Entry 3HQF (X-ray diffraction, 2.51 A resolution); this record covers chains A and B of the 3 polymer chains in the assembly.

Chain A:
Name: Restriction endonuclease
Source organism: Escherichia coli
Notes: EC 3.1.21.4; fragment: N-terminal effector-binding domain
UniProt: O69414 (O69414_ECOLX); residues 4-172 here correspond to UniProt positions 2-170 (UniProt number = residue number - 2)
Chain sequence (181 residues; each row starts with the number of its first residue; numbers below 1 keep their minus sign (Met-8 is residue -8)):
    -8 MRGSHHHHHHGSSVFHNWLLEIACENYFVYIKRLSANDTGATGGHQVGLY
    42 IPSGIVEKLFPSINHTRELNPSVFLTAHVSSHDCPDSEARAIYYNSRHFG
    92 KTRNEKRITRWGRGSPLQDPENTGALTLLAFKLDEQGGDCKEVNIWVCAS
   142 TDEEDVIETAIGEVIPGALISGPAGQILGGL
Unresolved in the structure: -8 to -1
Construct notes: expression tag (-8 to 3)
What the authors report for this chain:
  - binding site for the 9-nt DNA strand (chain B): His36, Arg81, Tyr85, Lys92, Thr93, Arg94, Arg98, Thr100
  - binding site for the 9-nt DNA strand: Asn28, His36, Glu96
  - conformationally variable residues (loop rearrangement): Gly31 to Val38, Asn86 to Asn95
  - specificity-determining residues: Tyr85

Chain B:
Molecule: 9-nt DNA strand
Sequence (9 nucleotides; numbered -4 to 4; the number before each row is that of its first residue; numbers below 1 keep their minus sign (DG-4 is residue -4)):
    -4 GCCCTGGCG

How chain A and chain B interact:
Residue-residue contacts (24; chain A residue first):
  His36(A) - DC-3(B)  base contact
  His36(A) - DC-2(B)  hydrogen bond to the base
  His36(A) - DC-1(B)  base contact
  Val38(A) - DC-3(B)  base contact
  Asn61(A) - DC-1(B)  sugar contact
  Asn61(A) - DT0(B)  hydrogen bond to the phosphate
  Arg81(A) - DC-2(B)  salt bridge to the phosphate
  Arg81(A) - DC-1(B)  salt bridge to the phosphate
  Tyr85(A) - DC-1(B)  hydrogen bond to the phosphate
  Tyr85(A) - DT0(B)  base contact
  Ser87(A) - DT0(B)  phosphate contact
  Lys92(A) - DT0(B)  salt bridge to the phosphate
  Lys92(A) - DG1(B)  phosphate contact
  Thr93(A) - DG1(B)  hydrogen bond to the phosphate
  Arg94(A) - DT0(B)  base contact
  Arg94(A) - DG1(B)  hydrogen bond to the base
  Arg94(A) - DG2(B)  hydrogen bond to the base
  Arg98(A) - DC-1(B)  base contact
  Arg98(A) - DT0(B)  hydrogen bond to the base
  Thr100(A) - DC-2(B)  hydrogen bond to the phosphate
  Arg101(A) - DC-3(B)  hydrogen bond to the phosphate
  Arg101(A) - DC-2(B)  salt bridge to the phosphate
  Gly103(A) - DC-3(B)  phosphate contact
  Arg104(A) - DG-4(B)  sugar contact
Interface residues without a listed pair, chain A (17 interface residues in all): Gln37, Leu60, Trp102

Overview:
Chain A and chain B form an interface of 17 and 7 residues respectively, with 9 hydrogen bonds and 4 salt
bridges. Among the polar pairs are His36(A)-DC-2(B), Arg94(A)-DG1(B) and Arg94(A)-DG2(B). The paper reports a
binding site for the 9-nt DNA strand (chain B) at His36(A), Arg81(A) and Tyr85(A) among others; a binding site
for the 9-nt DNA strand at Asn28(A), His36(A) and Glu96(A).
Here chain A is Restriction endonuclease (Escherichia coli) and chain B is a 9-nt DNA strand. Entry 3HQF
(Crystal structure of restriction endonuclease EcoRII N-terminal effector-binding domain in complex with
cognate DNA) was determined by X-ray diffraction (same publication as 3HQG).
